PDB entry 3LG5 | X-ray diffraction, 1.64 A resolution | chain A

== Chain A ==
Name: Epi-isozizaene synthase
From: Streptomyces coelicolor
Notes: EC 4.2.3.37
UniProt: Q9K499 (CYC1_STRCO); residues 1-361 here = UniProt positions 1-361
Chain sequence (381 residues; each row starts with the number of its first residue; numbers below 1 keep their minus sign (Met-19 is residue -19)):
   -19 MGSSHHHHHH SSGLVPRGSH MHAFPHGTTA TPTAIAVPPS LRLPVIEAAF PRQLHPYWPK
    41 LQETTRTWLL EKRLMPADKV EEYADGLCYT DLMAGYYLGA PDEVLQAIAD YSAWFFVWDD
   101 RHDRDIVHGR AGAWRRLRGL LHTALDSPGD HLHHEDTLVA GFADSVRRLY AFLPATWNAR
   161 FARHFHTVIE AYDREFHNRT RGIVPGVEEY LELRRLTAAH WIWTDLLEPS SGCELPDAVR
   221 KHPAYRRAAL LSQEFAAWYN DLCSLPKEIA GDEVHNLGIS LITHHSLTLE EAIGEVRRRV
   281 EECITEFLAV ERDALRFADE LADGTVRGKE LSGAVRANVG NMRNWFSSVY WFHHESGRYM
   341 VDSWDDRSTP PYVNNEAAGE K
Unresolved in the structure: -19 to 15, 356-361
Differences from the reference sequence: expression tag (-19 to 0); engineered mutation Ala198 (Phe in Q9K499)
Metal / ion sites: Mg2+ site 1: Asp99 (together with pyrophosphate); Mg2+ site 2: Asn240, Ser244, Glu248 (together with pyrophosphate)
Residues lining bound ligands:
  - N-benzyl-N,N-diethylethanaminium (BTM): Leu72, Met73, Ser92, Phe95, Phe96, Asp99, Tyr172, Arg194, Ala198, Trp203, Asn240, Trp325, Phe332, His333, Tyr339
  - pyrophosphate (POP): Phe96, Asp99, Arg194, Thr197, Asn240, Ser244, Lys247, Glu248, Arg338, Tyr339
UniProt features mapped onto this chain:
  - motif: Asp99 to Asp103 (DDXXD motif)
  - binding site (Mg(2+)): Asp99, Asp103, Asn240, Ser244, Glu248
What the authors report for this chain:
  - conformationally variable residues (side-chain flip): Met73, Phe95
  - binding site for N-benzyl-N,N-diethylethanaminium: Phe95, Phe96, Trp203, Trp325
  - catalytic residues: Phe95, Phe96 (proposed by the authors, not directly observed)
  - mutagenesis - F96A, W203F: decreased catalytic activity

== Summary ==
Chain A binds pyrophosphate and N-benzyl-N,N-diethylethanaminium. Asn240, Ser244 and Glu248 form the Mg2+ site
2. From UniProt: 5 Mg2+-binding residues. The paper reports catalytic residues Phe95 and Phe96; F96A and W203F
reduce catalytic activity.
Chain A is Epi-isozizaene synthase (Streptomyces coelicolor); the structure, F198A Epi-isozizaene synthase:
Complex with Mg, inorganic pyrophosphate and benzyl triethyl ammonium cation, was determined by X-ray
diffraction together with 3KB9, 3KBK and 3LGK from the same study.
